1AQJ - chain B; structure by X-ray diffraction, 2.60 A resolution.

# Chain B
Name: Adenine-N6-DNA-methyltransferase taqi
Source organism: Thermus aquaticus
Notes: EC 2.1.1.72
UniProtKB: P14385 (MTTA_THEAQ); residues 1-421 here = UniProt positions 1-421
Chain sequence (421 residues; row label = number of the first residue in the row):
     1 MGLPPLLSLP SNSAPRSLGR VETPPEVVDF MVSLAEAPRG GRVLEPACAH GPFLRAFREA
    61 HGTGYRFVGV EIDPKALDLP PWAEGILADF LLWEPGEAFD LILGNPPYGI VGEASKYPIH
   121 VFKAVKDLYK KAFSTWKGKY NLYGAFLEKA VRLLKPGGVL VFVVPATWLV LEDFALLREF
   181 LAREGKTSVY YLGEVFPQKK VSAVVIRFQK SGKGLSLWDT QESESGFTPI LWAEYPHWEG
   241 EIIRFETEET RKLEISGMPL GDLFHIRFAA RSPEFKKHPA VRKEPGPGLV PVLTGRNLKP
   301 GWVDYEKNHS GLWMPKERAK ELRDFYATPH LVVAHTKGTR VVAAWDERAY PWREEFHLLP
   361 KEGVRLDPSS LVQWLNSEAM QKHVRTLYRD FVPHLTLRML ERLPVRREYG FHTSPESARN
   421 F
Unresolved in the structure: 1-20, 112-121, 414-421
Residues lining bound ligands: sinefungin (SFG): Val21, Ala47, Ala49, Val70, Glu71, Ile72, Asp73, Ala76, Ala88, Asp89, Phe90, Asn105, Pro106, Pro107, Tyr108, Tyr129, Phe146

# Overview
Ligands of chain B: sinefungin.
Chain B is Adenine-N6-DNA-methyltransferase taqi (Thermus aquaticus); the structure, Structure of
adenine-N6-DNA-methyltransferase taqi, was determined by X-ray diffraction (same publication as 1AQI and
2ADM).
